PDB entry 8OY8 | X-ray diffraction, 2.39 A resolution | chains A and C of the 3 polymer chains in the assembly

[Chain A]
Molecule: Deoxyribodipyrimidine photo-lyase
Organism: Methanosarcina mazei Go1
Notes: EC 4.1.99.3
UniProt: Q8PYK9 (Q8PYK9_METMA); residue numbers follow UniProt; this construct covers 1-464
Chain sequence (498 residues; row label = number of the first residue in the row; numbers below 1 keep their minus sign (Met-19 is residue -19)):
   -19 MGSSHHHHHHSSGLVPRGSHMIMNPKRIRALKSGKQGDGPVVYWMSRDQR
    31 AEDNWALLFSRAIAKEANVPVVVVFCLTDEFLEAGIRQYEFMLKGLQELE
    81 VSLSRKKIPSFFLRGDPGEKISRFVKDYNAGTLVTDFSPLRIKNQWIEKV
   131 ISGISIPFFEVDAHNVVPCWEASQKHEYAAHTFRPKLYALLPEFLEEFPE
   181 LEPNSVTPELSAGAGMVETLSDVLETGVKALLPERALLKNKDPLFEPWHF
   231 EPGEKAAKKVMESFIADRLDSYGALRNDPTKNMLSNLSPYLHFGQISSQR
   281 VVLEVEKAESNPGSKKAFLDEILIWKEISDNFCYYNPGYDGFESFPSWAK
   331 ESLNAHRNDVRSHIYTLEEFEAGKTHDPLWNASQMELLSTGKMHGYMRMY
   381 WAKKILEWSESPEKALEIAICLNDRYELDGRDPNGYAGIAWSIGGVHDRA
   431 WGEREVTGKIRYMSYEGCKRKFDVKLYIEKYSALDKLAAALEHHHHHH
Disordered / not traced: -19 to 1, 189-196, 470-478
Sequence notes: initiating methionine (-19); expression tag (-18 to 0, 465-478)
Small-molecule neighbours: dihydroflavine-adenine dinucleotide (FDA): Tyr252, Leu264, Ser265, Asn266, Leu267, Ser268, Leu271, Phe298, Glu301, Ile302, Trp305, Lys306, Ser309, Lys372, Met373, Gly375, Arg378, Met379, Trp381, Ala382, Asn403, Glu407, Asp409, Gly410, Asp412, Asn414, Gly415, Gly418, Ile419, Ser422

[Chain C]
Molecule: Cpd-comprising oligonucleotide
Sequence (14 nucleotides; row label = number of the first residue in the row):
     1 ATCGGCTTCGCGCA

[Interface between chain A and chain C]
Residue-residue contacts (31; chain A residue first):
  Ala159(A) with DT7(C), phosphate contact
  Ala160(A) with DT7(C), hydrogen bond to the phosphate
  His161(A) with DC6(C), phosphate contact; DT7(C), hydrogen bond to the phosphate
  Arg164(A) with DT7(C), salt bridge to the phosphate
  Arg256(A) with DT8(C), hydrogen bond to the base
  Asn257(A) with DT8(C), base contact
  Glu301(A) with DT7(C), hydrogen bond to the base; DT8(C), base contact
  Trp305(A) with DT7(C), stacking on the base
  Tyr376(A) with DT8(C), phosphate contact; DC9(C), hydrogen bond to the phosphate
  Met379(A) with DT8(C), base contact
  Trp421(A) with DT7(C), base contact; DT8(C), base contact
  Arg429(A) with DC6(C), base contact
  Trp431(A) with DC9(C), base contact
  Arg441(A) with DT8(C), salt bridge to the phosphate; DC9(C), hydrogen bond to the sugar
  Tyr442(A) with DC9(C), phosphate contact; DG10(C), sugar contact
  Met443(A) with DC9(C), phosphate contact; DG10(C), phosphate contact
  Ser444(A) with DG10(C), hydrogen bond to the phosphate; DC11(C), phosphate contact
  Gly447(A) with DG10(C), phosphate contact
  Arg450(A) with DC11(C), base contact; DG12(C), hydrogen bond to the base; DC13(C), base contact
  Lys451(A) with DC9(C), salt bridge to the phosphate; DG10(C), salt bridge to the phosphate
Interface residues without a listed pair, chain A (23 interface residues in all): His427, Glu446, Cys448
Interface residues without a listed pair, chain C (9 interface residues in all): DG5

[In short]
23 residues of chain A face 9 of chain C across their interface, with 8 hydrogen bonds, 4 salt bridges and 1
aromatic stacking contact. Polar contacts include Arg256(A)-DT8(C), Glu301(A)-DT7(C) and Arg450(A)-DG12(C).
Chain A binds dihydroflavine-adenine dinucleotide.
Here chain A is Deoxyribodipyrimidine photo-lyase (Methanosarcina mazei Go1) and chain C is Cpd-comprising
oligonucleotide. Entry 8OY8 (Time-resolved SFX structure of the class II photolyase complexed with a thymine
dimer (30 nanosecond timepoint)) was determined by X-ray diffraction, deposited together with 8OET, 8OY3,
8OY4, 8OY5, 8OY6, 8OY7 and 4 further entries.
